Entry 1WDL (X-ray diffraction, 3.50 A resolution); this record covers chains A and C of the 4 polymer chains in the assembly.

Chain A:
Molecule: Fatty oxidation complex alpha subunit
From: Pseudomonas fragi
Notes: EC 4.2.1.17, 5.3.3.8, 1.1.1.35, 5.1.2.3
UniProt: P28793 (FAOB_PSEFR); residue numbers follow UniProt; this construct covers 1-715
Sequence (715 residues; each row starts with the number of its first residue):
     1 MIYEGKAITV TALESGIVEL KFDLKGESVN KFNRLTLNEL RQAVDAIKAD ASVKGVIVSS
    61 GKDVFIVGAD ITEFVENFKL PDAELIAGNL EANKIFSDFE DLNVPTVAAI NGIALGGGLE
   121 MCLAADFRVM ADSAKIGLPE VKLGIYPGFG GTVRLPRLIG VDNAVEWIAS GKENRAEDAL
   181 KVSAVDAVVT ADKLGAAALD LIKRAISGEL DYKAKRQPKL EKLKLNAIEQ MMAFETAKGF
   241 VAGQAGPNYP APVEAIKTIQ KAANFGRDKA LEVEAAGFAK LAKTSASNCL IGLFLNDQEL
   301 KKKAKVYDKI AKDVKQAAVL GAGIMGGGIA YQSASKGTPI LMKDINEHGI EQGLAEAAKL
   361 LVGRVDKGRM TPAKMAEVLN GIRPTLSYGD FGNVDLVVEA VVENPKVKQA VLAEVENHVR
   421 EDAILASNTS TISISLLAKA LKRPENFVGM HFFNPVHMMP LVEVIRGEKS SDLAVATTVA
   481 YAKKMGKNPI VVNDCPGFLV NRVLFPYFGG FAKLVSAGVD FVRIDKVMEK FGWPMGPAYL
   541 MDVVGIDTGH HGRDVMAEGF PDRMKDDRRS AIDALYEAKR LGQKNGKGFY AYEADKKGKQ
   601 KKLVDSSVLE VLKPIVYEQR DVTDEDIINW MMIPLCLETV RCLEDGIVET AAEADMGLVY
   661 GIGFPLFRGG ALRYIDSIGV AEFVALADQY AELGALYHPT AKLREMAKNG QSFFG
Residues lining bound ligands:
  - 3,6,9,12,15-pentaoxatricosan-1-ol (N8E), molecule 1: R34, N38, R41, G68, A69, I71, F74, N77, F78, G88, N89, E91, A92, I95, G116, G117, E120, P139, E140, L143, G148, F149, F278
  - 3,6,9,12,15-pentaoxatricosan-1-ol (N8E), molecule 2: I345, L386, N404, V407
  - 3,6,9,12,15-pentaoxatricosan-1-ol (N8E), molecule 3: T431, F453, N454, M459, N501, L504, F505, P534, M535, L540, V543, V544, T548, G552, V659, Y660, G661, I662, G663, L666
  - NAD (nicotinamide-adenine-dinucleotide): G321, A322, G323, I324, M325, K343, D344, I345, N346, A400, V401, V402, E403, K408, V411, N428, T429, S430
Swiss-Prot annotation at these positions:
  - active site: H451 (For 3-hydroxyacyl-CoA dehydrogenase activity)
  - binding site (substrate): D297, N501, Y660
  - binding site (NAD(+)): M325, D344, V401 to E403, K408, S430, N454
  - site (Important for catalytic activity): E120, E140
From the paper describing this entry:
  - mutagenesis - L290D/L293D: decreased catalytic activity (citing earlier work)
  - mutagenesis - K142A, F294A: unchanged catalytic activity (citing earlier work)

Chain C:
Molecule: 3-ketoacyl-CoA thiolase
From: Pseudomonas fragi
Notes: EC 2.3.1.16
UniProt: P28790 (FADA_PSEFR); residues 2-391 here correspond to UniProt positions 1-390 (UniProt number = residue number - 1)
Sequence (390 residues; each row starts with the number of its first residue):
     2 SLNPRDVVIV DFGRTPMGRS KGGMHRNTRA EDMSAHLISK VLERNSKVDP GEVEDVIWGC
    62 VNQTLEQGWN IARMASLMTQ IPHTSAAQTV SRLCGSSMSA LHTAAQAIMT GNGDVFVVGG
   122 VEHMGHVSMM HGVDPNPHMS LYAAKASGMM GLTAEMLGKM HGISREQQDA FAVRSHQLAH
   182 KATVEGKFKD EIIPMQGYDE NGFLKIFDYD ETIRPDTTLE SLAALKPAFN PKGGTVTAGT
   242 SSQITDGASC MIVMSAQRAK DLGLEPLAVI RSMAVAGVDP AIMGYGPVPA TQKALKRAGL
   302 NMADIDFIEL NEAFAAQALP VLKDLKVLDK MNEKVNLHGG AIALGHPFGC SGARISGTLL
   362 NVMKQNGGTF GLSTMCIGLG QGIATVFERV
Residues lining bound ligands: acetyl coenzyme A (ACO): H177, T218, L223, L226, F230, A239, G240, S242, S243, I245
From the paper describing this entry:
  - conformationally variable residues (loop rearrangement): M130 to N137

Interface between chain A and chain C:
Pairs across the interface (37; chain A residue first):
  R157(A) - L142(C)
  I159(A) - L142(C)
  G160(A) - S141(C)
  G160(A) - L142(C)
  V161(A) - S141(C)
  D162(A) - S141(C)  hydrogen bond
  D162(A) - A144(C)
  D162(A) - A145(C)
  D162(A) - K146(C)  hydrogen bond (side chain-backbone)
  N163(A) - P138(C)  hydrogen bond (side chain-backbone)
  N163(A) - S141(C)
  E166(A) - K146(C)  salt bridge
  K181(A) - H139(C)  hydrogen bond (backbone-side chain)
  V182(A) - P138(C)  hydrophobic
  S183(A) - H139(C)  hydrogen bond
  K224(A) - L142(C)
  L225(A) - S141(C)
  L225(A) - L142(C)
  N226(A) - D280(C)
  I228(A) - D280(C)
  I228(A) - I283(C)  hydrophobic
  E229(A) - A144(C)
  E229(A) - A145(C)  hydrogen bond (side chain-backbone)
  E229(A) - S148(C)
  E229(A) - P281(C)
  E229(A) - A282(C)  hydrogen bond (side chain-backbone)
  M231(A) - M157(C)  hydrophobic
  M232(A) - A145(C)  hydrophobic
  M232(A) - S148(C)
  M232(A) - T154(C)
  M232(A) - M157(C)  hydrophobic
  M232(A) - A282(C)
  A233(A) - A145(C)  hydrophobic
  T236(A) - A147(C)
  R369(A) - V134(C)
  K526(A) - K227(C)
  K530(A) - K233(C)
Other interface residues (no listed pair), chain A (26 interface residues in all): P156, L158, K367, K602
Other interface residues (no listed pair), chain C (22 interface residues in all): H132, Y143, L153, M161
From the paper, about this interface:
  - specific contacts: R369(A)-V134(C)

In short:
Chain A and chain C form an interface of 26 and 22 residues respectively; the contacts include 7 hydrogen
bonds and 1 salt bridge. Among the polar pairs are E166(A)-K146(C), D162(A)-S141(C) and D162(A)-K146(C). The
paper describes a contact between R369(A) and V134(C). The paper reports that L290D/L293D of chain A reduce
catalytic activity; conformational variability at M130(C); 3 substitutions were tested in all.
Chain A is Fatty oxidation complex alpha subunit and chain C is 3-ketoacyl-CoA thiolase, both from Pseudomonas
fragi; the structure, fatty acid beta-oxidation multienzyme complex from Pseudomonas fragi, form II (native4),
was determined by X-ray diffraction, deposited together with 1WDK and 1WDM.
